PDB entry 6CL0 | X-ray diffraction, 1.50 A resolution | chains B and C of the 3 polymer chains in the assembly

# Chain B
Molecule: Caspase-3 subunit p12
Organism: Homo sapiens
Notes: EC 3.4.22.56
UniProt: P42574 (CASP3_HUMAN); residue numbers follow UniProt; this construct covers 176-277
Sequence (110 residues; row label = number of the first residue in the row):
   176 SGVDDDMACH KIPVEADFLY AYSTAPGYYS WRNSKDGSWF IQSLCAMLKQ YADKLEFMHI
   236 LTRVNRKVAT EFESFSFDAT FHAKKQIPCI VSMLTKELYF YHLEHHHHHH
Not modelled in the structure: 280-285
Sequence notes: expression tag (278-285)
Swiss-Prot annotation at these positions:
  - modified residue: Arg207 (Microbial infection: ADP-riboxanated arginine)
  - mutagenesis: Arg207 (R207A: Abolished ADP-riboxanation by C.violaceum CopC)
From the paper describing this entry:
  - binding site for Ace-1MH-asp-PF5-phe-1U8 (chain C): Ser209

# Chain C
Molecule: Ace-1MH-asp-PF5-phe-1U8
Sequence (6 residues; numbered 1 to 6; the number before each row is that of its first residue):
     1 XXDXFX
Modified residues: ACE (acetyl group) at position 1, 1MH (3-pyridin-3-yl-L-alanine) at position 2, PF5 (2,3,4,5,6-pentafluoro-L-phenylalanine) at position 4, 1U8 ((3S)-3-amino-5-[(2,6-dimethylbenzoyl)oxy]-4-oxopentanoic acid) at position 6

# Interface between chain B and chain C
Pairs across the interface (22):
  Tyr204(B) with Phe5(C), hydrophobic
  Ser205(B) with Phe5(C); 1U8_6(C), hydrogen bond (backbone-backbone)
  Trp206(B) with Asp3(C); PF5_4(C); Phe5(C), hydrophobic
  Arg207(B) with 1MH_2(C); Asp3(C); PF5_4(C), hydrogen bond (backbone-backbone); Phe5(C), hydrogen bond (side chain-backbone); 1U8_6(C)
  Asn208(B) with ACE_1(C); 1MH_2(C); Asp3(C), hydrogen bond
  Ser209(B) with ACE_1(C); 1MH_2(C), hydrogen bond (backbone-backbone); PF5_4(C)
  Lys210(B) with ACE_1(C)
  Trp214(B) with Asp3(C)
  Ser249(B) with Asp3(C)
  Phe250(B) with Asp3(C), hydrogen bond (backbone-side chain)
  Phe256(B) with Phe5(C), hydrophobic
Also at the interface, not in a pair above, chain B (12 interface residues in all): Glu248

# In short
Chain B and chain C form an interface of 12 and 6 residues respectively; the contacts include 6 hydrogen
bonds. Polar contacts include Arg207(B)-Phe5(C), Asn208(B)-Asp3(C) and Phe250(B)-Asp3(C). Curated annotation
(UniProt) lists one mutagenesis site on chain B. From the paper: a binding site for Ace-1MH-asp-PF5-phe-1U8
(chain C) at Ser209(B).
Here chain B is Caspase-3 subunit p12 (Homo sapiens) and chain C is Ace-1MH-asp-PF5-phe-1U8. Entry 6CL0 (Human
caspase-3 in complex with Ac-ATS009-KE) was determined by X-ray diffraction, deposited together with 6CKZ,
6CL1 and 6CL2.
